5LJL - chain A; structure by X-ray diffraction, 1.60 A resolution.

[Chain A]
Name: Flavodoxin
Source organism: Streptococcus pneumoniae serotype 4 (strain ATCC BAA-334 / TIGR4)
UniProt: A0A0H2UQC6 (A0A0H2UQC6_STRPN); residue numbers follow UniProt; this construct covers 1-147
Sequence (149 residues; row label = number of the first residue in the row; numbering starts at 0):
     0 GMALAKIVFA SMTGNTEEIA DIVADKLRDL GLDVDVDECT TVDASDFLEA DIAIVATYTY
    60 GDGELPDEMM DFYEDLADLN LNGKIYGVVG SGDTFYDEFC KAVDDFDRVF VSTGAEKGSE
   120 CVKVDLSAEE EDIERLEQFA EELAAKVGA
Unresolved in the structure: 147-148
Construct notes: expression tag (0, 148)
Reported in the primary citation:
  - contacts within the chain: G60-Y95, G62-E97

[Summary]
The paper reports contacts within the chain involving Y95, G60 and E97 among others.
Chain A is Flavodoxin (Streptococcus pneumoniae serotype 4 (strain ATCC BAA-334 / TIGR4)); the structure,
Streptococcus pneumonia TIGR4 flavodoxin: structural and biophysical characterization of a novel drug target,
was determined by X-ray diffraction, deposited together with 5LJI.
